Entry 6DI7 (X-ray diffraction, 2.30 A resolution); this record covers chain A.

Chain A:
Molecule: Putative sorting protein
From: Chaetomium thermophilum
Reference sequence: G0SFF0 (G0SFF0_CHATD); numbering as in UniProt (aligned over 1-358)
Chain sequence (386 residues; numbered -19 to 366; the number before each row is that of its first residue; numbers below 1 keep their minus sign (Met-19 is residue -19)):
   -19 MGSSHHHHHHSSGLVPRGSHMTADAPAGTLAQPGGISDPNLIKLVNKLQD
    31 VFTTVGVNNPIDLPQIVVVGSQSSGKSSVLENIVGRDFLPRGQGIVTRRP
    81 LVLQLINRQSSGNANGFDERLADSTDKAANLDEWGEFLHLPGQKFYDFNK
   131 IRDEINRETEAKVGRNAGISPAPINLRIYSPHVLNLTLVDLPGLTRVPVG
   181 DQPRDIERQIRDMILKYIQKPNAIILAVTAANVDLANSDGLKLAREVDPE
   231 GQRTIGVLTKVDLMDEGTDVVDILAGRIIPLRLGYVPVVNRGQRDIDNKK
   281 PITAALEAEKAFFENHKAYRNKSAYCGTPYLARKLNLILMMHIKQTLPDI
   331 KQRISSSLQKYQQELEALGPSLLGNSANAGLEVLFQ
Not modelled in the structure: -19 to 41, 91-97, 328-366
Sequence notes: expression tag (-19 to 0, 359-366)
Bound ions: Mg2+: Ser57, Thr77 (together with GDP)
Small-molecule neighbours: GDP (guanosine-5'-diphosphate): Ser51, Gln52, Ser53, Ser54, Gly55, Lys56, Ser57, Ser58, Arg71, Thr239, Lys240, Asp242, Leu243, Val268, Val269, Asn270, Arg271, Gly272, Gln273, Ile276
What the authors report for this chain:
  - binding site for GDP: Ser53, Ser54, Gly55, Lys56, Ser57
  - conformationally variable residues (loop rearrangement): Gln73, Ile86, Trp114, Tyr126, Tyr159, His162

Overview:
Bound to chain A: GDP. Ser57 and Thr77 coordinate Mg2+. The paper reports a binding site for GDP at Ser53,
Ser54 and Gly55 among others; conformational variability at Gln73, Ile86 and Trp114 among others.
Chain A is Putative sorting protein (Chaetomium thermophilum); the structure, Vps1 GTPase-BSE fusion complexed
with GDP, was determined by X-ray diffraction, deposited together with 6DEF and 6DJQ.
